Entry 2KY8 (solution NMR); this record covers chains A and C of the 3 polymer chains in the assembly.

== Chain A ==
Protein: Methyl-CpG-binding domain protein 2
Source organism: Gallus gallus
Reference sequence: Q5EFL0 (Q5EFL0_CHICK); residues 3-72 here correspond to UniProt positions 2-71 (UniProt number = residue number - 1)
Sequence (72 residues; each row starts with the number of its first residue):
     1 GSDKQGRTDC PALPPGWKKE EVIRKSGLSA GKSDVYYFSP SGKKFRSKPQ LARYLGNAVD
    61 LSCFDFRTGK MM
Unresolved in the structure: 1-2
Sequence notes: expression tag (1-2)
From the paper describing this entry:
  - binding site for the 11-nt DNA strand: Arg24, Lys32, Lys44
  - binding site for the 11-nt DNA strand (chain C): Arg46, Ser47
  - contacts within the chain: Lys19-Gly69, Arg24-Asp34, Asp34-Tyr36, Ser47-Gln50 (hydrogen bond)
  - mutagenesis - K19W (70-fold), K32A (50-fold), Y36F (50-fold), R46C (50-fold), R67M (100-fold): decreased binding to the 11-nt DNA strand
  - specificity-determining residues: Lys32

== Chain C ==
Molecule: 11-nt DNA strand
Sequence (11 nucleotides; numbered 111 to 121; the number before each row is that of its first residue):
   111 GAGCCGATXC C
Modified residues: 5CM (5-methyl-2'-deoxy-cytidine-5'-monophosphate) at position 115; TED (5-[(1E)-14-carboxy-10,13-bis(carboxymethyl)-3,8-dioxo-4,7,10,13-tetraazatetradec-1-en-1-yl]-2'-deoxyuridine 5'-(dihydrogen phosphate)) at position 119
Bound ions: Mn2+ near TED_119 (its only coordinating residue here)

== Interface between chain A and chain C ==
Pairs across the interface (7):
  Lys32(A) - DG113(C)  base contact
  Lys32(A) - DC114(C)  base contact
  Arg46(A) - 5CM_115(C)  phosphate contact
  Arg46(A) - DG116(C)  base contact
  Ser47(A) - DC114(C)  phosphate contact
  Ser47(A) - 5CM_115(C)  phosphate contact
  Phe66(A) - DC114(C)  phosphate contact
Also at the interface, not in a pair above, chain A (7 interface residues in all): Arg24, Asp34, Pro49

== Overview ==
Chain A and chain C form an interface of 7 and 4 residues respectively. From the paper: a binding site for the
11-nt DNA strand at Arg24(A), Lys32(A) and Lys44(A); K19W, K32A and Y36F of chain A, among others, reduce
binding to the 11-nt DNA strand; 5 substitutions were tested in all.
Here chain A is Methyl-CpG-binding domain protein 2 (Gallus gallus) and chain C is an 11-nt DNA strand. Entry
2KY8 (Solution structure and dynamic analysis of chicken MBD2 methyl binding domain bound to a target
methylated ...) was determined by solution NMR.
